7D3V - chains A and B of the 4 polymer chains in the assembly; structure by solution NMR.

Chain A:
Protein: DNA dC->dU-editing enzyme APOBEC-3A
From: Homo sapiens
Notes: EC 3.5.4.38
UniProtKB: P31941 (ABC3A_HUMAN); residues 1-199 here = UniProt positions 1-199
Sequence (199 residues; numbered 1 to 199; the number before each row is that of its first residue):
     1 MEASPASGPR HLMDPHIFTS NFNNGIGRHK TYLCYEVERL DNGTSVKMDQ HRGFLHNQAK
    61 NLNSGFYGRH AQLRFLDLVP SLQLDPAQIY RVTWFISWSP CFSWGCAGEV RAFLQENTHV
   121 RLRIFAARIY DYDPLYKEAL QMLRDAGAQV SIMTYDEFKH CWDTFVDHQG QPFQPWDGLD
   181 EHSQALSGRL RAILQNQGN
Construct notes: engineered mutation N63 (Leu in P31941), S64 (Cys in P31941), Q72 (Glu in P31941), Q171 (Cys in P31941)
Bound ions: Zn2+: H70, C101, C106
Curated features (UniProtKB/Swiss-Prot):
  - binding site (Zn(2+)): H70, C101, C106

Chain B:
Protein: DNA dC->dU-editing enzyme APOBEC-3A
From: Homo sapiens
Notes: EC 3.5.4.38
UniProtKB: P31941 (ABC3A_HUMAN); residues 200-398 here correspond to UniProt positions 1-199 (UniProt number = residue number - 199)
Sequence (199 residues; row label = number of the first residue in the row):
   200 MEASPASGPR HLMDPHIFTS NFNNGIGRHK TYLCYEVERL DNGTSVKMDQ HRGFLHNQAK
   260 NLNSGFYGRH AQLRFLDLVP SLQLDPAQIY RVTWFISWSP CFSWGCAGEV RAFLQENTHV
   320 RLRIFAARIY DYDPLYKEAL QMLRDAGAQV SIMTYDEFKH CWDTFVDHQG QPFQPWDGLD
   380 EHSQALSGRL RAILQNQGN
Construct notes: engineered mutation N262 (Leu63 in P31941), S263 (Cys64 in P31941), Q271 (Glu72 in P31941), Q370 (Cys171 in P31941)
Bound ions: Zn2+: H269, C300, C305
Curated features (UniProtKB/Swiss-Prot):
  - binding site (Zn(2+)): H269, C300, C305

How chain A and chain B interact:
Contacting residue pairs (52):
  P5(A) with P208(B)
  A6(A) with Q249(B)
  S7(A) with G207(B); Q249(B)
  G8(A) with P208(B); H210(B); Q249(B)
  P9(A) with H210(B); L211(B); Q249(B); R251(B)
  R10(A) with Y234(B); R251(B); G252(B); F253(B); R273(B); L277(B)
  H11(A) with H210(B); M212(B); F253(B)
  L12(A) with H255(B)
  P15(A) with Q257(B)
  H16(A) with A258(B); K259(B); N260(B); F265(B)
  Y35(A) with R209(B)
  D49(A) with S206(B)
  Q50(A) with S206(B)
  H51(A) with A205(B); S206(B)
  R52(A) with P208(B); R209(B); H210(B)
  G53(A) with R209(B); H210(B)
  F54(A) with R209(B); H210(B); L211(B)
  H56(A) with D213(B); I216(B)
  Q58(A) with H215(B)
  A59(A) with H215(B)
  K60(A) with H215(B)
  N61(A) with H215(B)
  R74(A) with D213(B); D366(B)
  L78(A) with R209(B)
  S81(A) with R209(B); Q368(B)
  L82(A) with R209(B)
  D167(A) with R273(B)
Other interface residues (no listed pair), chain A (32 interface residues in all): D14, L55, S64, F66, Q169
Other interface residues (no listed pair), chain B (30 interface residues in all): P214, L254, F364, Q370

In short:
32 residues of chain A face 30 of chain B across their interface. The Zn2+ site is built by H70(A), C101(A)
and C106(A). From UniProt: 3 Zn2+-binding residues on chain A; 3 Zn2+-binding residues on chain B.
Chain A and chain B are both DNA dC->dU-editing enzyme APOBEC-3A (Homo sapiens); the structure, Non-specific
and specific interactions work cooperatively to promote cytidine deamination catalyzed by APOBEC3A, was
determined by solution NMR.
